PDB entry 6DCN | X-ray diffraction, 2.44 A resolution | chains A and B of the 4 polymer chains in the assembly

Chain A (and B):
Name: BCL-xl protein
Notes: chain B of this document is another copy of the same molecule, construct and numbering; everything in this record applies to it too
UniProtKB: Q07817 (B2CL1_HUMAN), isoform Q07817-3; residue numbers follow UniProt; this construct covers 1-26, 83-208
Sequence (156 residues; numbered -3 to 208; 56 numbers in that range are skipped by the numbering (no residue carries them; nothing is unmodelled there); the number before each row is that of its first residue; numbers below 1 keep their minus sign (Pro-3 is residue -3)):
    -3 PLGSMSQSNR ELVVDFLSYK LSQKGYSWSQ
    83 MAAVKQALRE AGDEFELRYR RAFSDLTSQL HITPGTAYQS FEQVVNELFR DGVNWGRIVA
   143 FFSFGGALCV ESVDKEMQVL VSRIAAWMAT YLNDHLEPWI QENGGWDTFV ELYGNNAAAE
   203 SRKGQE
Disordered / not traced: 198-208
Construct notes: expression tag (-3 to 0)
Swiss-Prot annotation at these positions:
  - motif: Ser4 to Trp24 (BH4), Val86 to Arg100 (BH3), Glu129 to Gly148 (BH1), Pro180 to Tyr195 (BH2)
  - mutagenesis: Phe131 to Asp133 (No heterodimerization with BAX), Val135 to Trp137 (Loss of anti-apoptotic activity), Gly138 to Ile140 (Loss of anti-apoptotic activity), Gly138 (G138A: No heterodimerization with BAX), Ser145 to Gly147 (Decreases interaction with DNM1L, no effect on endocytosis enhancement), Gly148 (G148E: No heterodimerization with BAX), Asp156 (D156A: No effect on caspase-1 cleavage), Asp176 (D176A: No effect on caspase-1 cleavage), Trp188 to Phe191 (Abolishes interaction with DNM1L and endocytosis enhancement), Trp188 to Asp189 (Reduces anti-apoptotic activity by about half), Asp189 (D189A: No effect on caspase-1 cleavage)
From the paper describing this entry:
  - conformationally variable residues (order/disorder transition): His113

Interface between chain A and chain B:
Pairs across the interface (83; chain A residue first):
  Pro-3(A) - Trp24(B)
  Leu-2(A) - Leu13(B)  hydrophobic
  Leu-2(A) - Ser14(B)
  Leu-2(A) - Trp24(B)  hydrogen bond (backbone-side chain)
  Leu-2(A) - Ser25(B)  hydrogen bond (backbone-side chain)
  Ser2(A) - Met83(B)
  Ser2(A) - Lys87(B)  hydrogen bond (backbone-side chain)
  Gln3(A) - Met83(B)
  Asn5(A) - Leu174(B)
  Asn5(A) - Asn175(B)  hydrogen bond
  Asn5(A) - Glu179(B)  hydrogen bond
  Asn5(A) - Trp188(B)  hydrogen bond
  Arg6(A) - Ala168(B)
  Arg6(A) - Ala171(B)
  Glu7(A) - Lys87(B)
  Leu8(A) - Val86(B)  hydrophobic
  Leu8(A) - Lys87(B)
  Leu8(A) - Leu90(B)  hydrophobic
  Leu8(A) - Trp188(B)  hydrophobic
  Val9(A) - Ala167(B)
  Val9(A) - Met170(B)  hydrophobic
  Val9(A) - Ala171(B)
  Asp11(A) - Lys87(B)
  Asp11(A) - Arg91(B)  salt bridge
  Phe12(A) - Leu90(B)
  Phe12(A) - Gly94(B)
  Phe12(A) - Phe144(B)
  Leu13(A) - Gly147(B)
  Leu13(A) - Gly148(B)
  Leu13(A) - Cys151(B)  hydrophobic
  Leu13(A) - Ala167(B)  hydrophobic
  Leu13(A) - Met170(B)  hydrophobic
  Tyr15(A) - Arg91(B)
  Tyr15(A) - Asp95(B)  hydrogen bond
  Lys16(A) - Asp95(B)  salt bridge
  Lys16(A) - Glu98(B)  salt bridge
  Leu17(A) - Cys151(B)
  Leu17(A) - Val155(B)  hydrophobic
  Leu17(A) - Val163(B)  hydrophobic
  Gln19(A) - Asp95(B)  hydrogen bond
  Tyr22(A) - Val155(B)  hydrophobic
  Tyr22(A) - Asp156(B)  hydrogen bond
  Ser23(A) - Gln160(B)
  Trp24(A) - Gln160(B)
  Met83(A) - Ser4(B)
  Met83(A) - Leu8(B)  hydrophobic
  Val86(A) - Leu8(B)  hydrophobic
  Lys87(A) - Leu8(B)
  Lys87(A) - Asp11(B)
  Leu90(A) - Phe12(B)
  Arg91(A) - Asp11(B)  salt bridge
  Arg91(A) - Tyr15(B)
  Asp95(A) - Tyr15(B)  hydrogen bond
  Asp95(A) - Lys16(B)  salt bridge
  Asp95(A) - Gln19(B)  hydrogen bond
  Glu98(A) - Phe12(B)
  Glu98(A) - Lys16(B)  salt bridge
  Phe144(A) - Phe12(B)
  Ser145(A) - Phe12(B)
  Gly147(A) - Leu13(B)
  Gly148(A) - Leu13(B)
  Cys151(A) - Leu13(B)  hydrophobic
  Cys151(A) - Leu17(B)
  Val152(A) - Lys16(B)
  Val152(A) - Tyr22(B)  hydrophobic
  Val155(A) - Leu17(B)  hydrophobic
  Val155(A) - Tyr22(B)  hydrophobic
  Asp156(A) - Tyr22(B)  hydrogen bond
  Ala167(A) - Val9(B)
  Ala167(A) - Leu13(B)  hydrophobic
  Met170(A) - Leu13(B)  hydrophobic
  Ala171(A) - Arg6(B)
  Ala171(A) - Val9(B)
  Leu174(A) - Asn5(B)
  Leu174(A) - Val9(B)  hydrophobic
  Asn175(A) - Ser2(B)  hydrogen bond (side chain-backbone)
  Asn175(A) - Asn5(B)  hydrogen bond
  Asn175(A) - Arg6(B)
  Glu179(A) - Met1(B)
  Glu179(A) - Asn5(B)  hydrogen bond
  Gln183(A) - Met1(B)
  Trp188(A) - Asn5(B)  hydrogen bond
  Trp188(A) - Leu8(B)
Other interface residues (no listed pair), chain A (45 interface residues in all): Gly-1, Gly94, Val163
Other interface residues (no listed pair), chain B (48 interface residues in all): Glu7, Val10, Lys20, Ser145, Val152, Thr172

Summary:
45 residues of chain A and 48 residues of chain B are in contact, with 16 hydrogen bonds and 6 salt bridges.
Polar contacts include Asp11(A)-Arg91(B), Lys16(A)-Asp95(B) and Lys16(A)-Glu98(B). UniProt lists 19
mutagenesis sites on chain A. From the paper: conformational variability at His113(A).
Chain A and chain B are both BCL-xl protein; the structure, Bcl-xL complex with Beclin 1 BH3 domain T108pThr,
was determined by X-ray diffraction together with 6DCO from the same study.
